Entry 6EEC (electron microscopy, 3.55 A resolution); this record covers chains A and C of the 10 polymer chains in the assembly.

== Chain A ==
Molecule: DNA-directed RNA polymerase subunit alpha
From: Mycobacterium tuberculosis
Notes: EC 2.7.7.6
UniProt: A5U8D3 (RPOA_MYCTA); residues 1-347 here = UniProt positions 1-347
Sequence (347 residues; each row starts with the number of its first residue):
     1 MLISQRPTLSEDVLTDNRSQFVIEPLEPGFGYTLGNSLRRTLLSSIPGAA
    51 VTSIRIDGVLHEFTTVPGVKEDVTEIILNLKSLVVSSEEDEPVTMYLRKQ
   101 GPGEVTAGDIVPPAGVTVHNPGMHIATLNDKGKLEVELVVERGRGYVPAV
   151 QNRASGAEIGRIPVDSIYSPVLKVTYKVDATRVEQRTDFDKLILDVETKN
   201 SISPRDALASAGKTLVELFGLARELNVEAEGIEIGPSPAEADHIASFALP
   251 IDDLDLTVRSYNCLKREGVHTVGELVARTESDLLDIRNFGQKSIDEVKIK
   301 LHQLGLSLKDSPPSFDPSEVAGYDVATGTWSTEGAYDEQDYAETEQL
Unresolved in the structure: 1, 227-347

== Chain C ==
Molecule: DNA-directed RNA polymerase subunit beta
From: Mycobacterium tuberculosis
Notes: EC 2.7.7.6
UniProt: V9Z879 (V9Z879_MYCTX); residues 7-1178 here correspond to UniProt positions 1-1172 (UniProt number = residue number - 6)
Sequence (1179 residues; each row starts with the number of its first residue):
     7 MADSRQSKTAASPSPSRPQSSSNNSVPGAPNRVSFAKLREPLEVPGLLDV
    57 QTDSFEWLIGSPRWRESAAERGDVNPVGGLEEVLYELSPIEDFSGSMSLS
   107 FSDPRFDDVKAPVDECKDKDMTYAAPLFVTAEFINNNTGEIKSQTVFMGD
   157 FPMMTEKGTFIINGTERVVVSQLVRSPGVYFDETIDKSTDKTLHSVKVIP
   207 SRGAWLEFDVDKRDTVGVRIDRKRRQPVTVLLKALGWTSEQIVERFGFSE
   257 IMRSTLEKDNTVGTDEALLDIYRKLRPGEPPTKESAQTLLENLFFKEKRY
   307 DLARVGRYKVNKKLGLHVGEPITSSTLTEEDVVATIEYLVRLHEGQTTMT
   357 VPGGVEVPVETDDIDHFGNRRLRTVGELIQNQIRVGMSRMERVVRERMTT
   407 QDVEAITPQTLINIRPVVAAIKEFFGTSQLSQFMDQNNPLSGLTHKRRLS
   457 ALGPGGLSRERAGLEVRDVHPSHYGRMCPIETPEGPNIGLIGSLSVYARV
   507 NPFGFIETPYRKVVDGVVSDEIVYLTADEEDRHVVAQANSPIDADGRFVE
   557 PRVLVRRKAGEVEYVPSSEVDYMDVSPRQMVSVATAMIPFLEHDDANRAL
   607 MGANMQRQAVPLVRSEAPLVGTGMELRAAIDAGDVVVAEESGVIEEVSAD
   657 YITVMHDNGTRRTYRMRKFARSNHGTCANQCPIVDAGDRVEAGQVIADGP
   707 CTDDGEMALGKNLLVAIMPWEGHNYEDAIILSNRLVEEDVLTSIHIEEHE
   757 IDARDTKLGAEEITRDIPNISDEVLADLDERGIVRIGAEVRDGDILVGKV
   807 TPKGETELTPEERLLRAIFGEKAREVRDTSLKVPHGESGKVIGIRVFSRE
   857 DEDELPAGVNELVRVYVAQKRKISDGDKLAGRHGNKGVIGKILPVEDMPF
   907 LADGTPVDIILNTHGVPRRMNIGQILETHLGWCAHSGWKVDAAKGVPDWA
   957 ARLPDELLEAQPNAIVSTPVFDGAQEAELQGLLSCTLPNRDGDVLVDADG
  1007 KAMLFDGRSGEPFPYPVTVGYMYIMKLHHLVDDKIHARSTGPYSMITQQP
  1057 LGGKAQFGGQRFGEMECWAMQAYGAAYTLQELLTIKSDDTVGRVKVYEAI
  1107 VKGENIPEPGIPESFKVLLKELQSLCLNVEVLSSDGAAIELREGEDEDLE
  1157 RAAANLGINLSRNESASVEDLALARHGGS
Unresolved in the structure: 7-29, 1141-1185
Differences from the reference sequence: expression tag (1179-1185)
Residues lining bound ligands: Corallopyronin A (C0L; methyl [(1E,5R)-5-{(3E)-3-[(2E,4E,8R,9E,12E)-1,8-dihydroxy-2,5,9-trimethyltetradeca-2,4,9,12-tetraen-1-ylidene]-2,4-dioxo-3,4-d ihydro-2H-pyran-6-yl}hex-1-en-1-yl]carbamate): Phe-1068, Gly-1069, Glu-1070, Cys-1073, Trp-1074, Gln-1077, Leu-1089, Ser-1120, Phe-1121, Leu-1124, Leu-1128
Reported in the primary citation:
  - binding site for the 90-nt DNA strand: Gly-462, Ser-464, Arg-467
  - binding site for the 90-nt DNA strand: Arg-467

== How chain A and chain C interact ==
Residue-residue contacts (65):
  Arg-18(A) with Arg-996(C)
  Gly-29(A) with Glu-1017(C)
  Tyr-32(A) with Gly-1016(C); Glu-1017(C)
  Thr-33(A) with Glu-1017(C)
  Asn-36(A) with Gly-1013(C), hydrogen bond (side chain-backbone); Arg-1014(C), hydrogen bond (side chain-backbone); Ser-1015(C), hydrogen bond (side chain-backbone); Gly-1016(C)
  Arg-39(A) with Glu-902(C), hydrogen bond (side chain-backbone); Phe-906(C); Gly-910(C)
  Arg-40(A) with Glu-902(C); Asp-903(C); Gly-1013(C), hydrogen bond (side chain-backbone); Arg-1014(C)
  Leu-43(A) with Glu-902(C)
  Ser-44(A) with Glu-902(C)
  Leu-60(A) with Ile-792(C)
  His-61(A) with Ile-848(C)
  Glu-62(A) with Lys-876(C), salt bridge
  Phe-63(A) with Phe-675(C); Ile-848(C), hydrophobic; Ala-874(C), hydrophobic
  Thr-65(A) with Ala-655(C); Asp-656(C)
  Val-69(A) with Ser-654(C); Ala-655(C), hydrogen bond (backbone-backbone)
  Lys-70(A) with Ser-654(C); Ala-655(C), hydrogen bond (backbone-backbone); Pro-688(C); Val-690(C), hydrogen bond (side chain-backbone); Asp-691(C), salt bridge
  Glu-71(A) with Ala-655(C)
  Asp-72(A) with Ala-655(C); Lys-674(C), salt bridge; Phe-675(C)
  Thr-74(A) with Lys-876(C)
  Leu-78(A) with Asp-745(C)
  Lys-81(A) with Glu-743(C), hydrogen bond (side chain-backbone); Glu-744(C); Asp-745(C)
  Asn-129(A) with Glu-652(C); Val-653(C), hydrogen bond (side chain-backbone)
  Tyr-146(A) with Val-742(C); Glu-743(C); Lys-878(C), hydrogen bond
  Gln-151(A) with Glu-795(C), hydrogen bond
  Asn-152(A) with Glu-795(C), hydrogen bond (backbone-side chain)
  Arg-153(A) with Glu-795(C), hydrogen bond (backbone-side chain); Arg-797(C)
  Ile-159(A) with Ile-792(C); Ala-794(C), hydrophobic
  Asp-165(A) with Asp-745(C); Lys-878(C), salt bridge
  Lys-173(A) with Asp-909(C); Thr-911(C)
  Val-174(A) with Gly-910(C)
  Thr-175(A) with Ala-908(C), hydrogen bond (side chain-backbone); Asp-909(C); Gly-910(C), hydrogen bond (side chain-backbone)
  Tyr-176(A) with Phe-906(C), hydrophobic; Phe-1011(C); Gly-1016(C), hydrogen bond (side chain-backbone)
  Glu-197(A) with Arg-996(C), salt bridge
Other interface residues (no listed pair), chain A (36 interface residues in all): Thr-64, Lys-131, Pro-163
Other interface residues (no listed pair), chain C (50 interface residues in all): Val-619, Asn-685, Ile-689, Ile-750, Arg-791, Gly-793, Lys-846, Val-847, Gln-875, Val-901, Leu-907, Pro-912, Asp-1012, Pro-1018

== Overview ==
The interface between chain A and chain C involves 36 residues on one side and 50 on the other, with 17
hydrogen bonds and 5 salt bridges. Among the polar pairs are Glu-62(A)/Lys-876(C), Lys-70(A)/Asp-691(C) and
Asp-72(A)/Lys-674(C). Chain C binds Corallopyronin A. The paper reports a binding site for the 90-nt DNA
strand at Gly-462(C), Ser-464(C) and Arg-467(C).
Chain A is DNA-directed RNA polymerase subunit alpha and chain C is DNA-directed RNA polymerase subunit beta,
both from Mycobacterium tuberculosis; the structure, Mycobacterium tuberculosis RNAP promoter unwinding
intermediate complex with RbpA/CarD and AP3 promoter captured by Corallopyronin, was determined by electron
microscopy (same publication as 6EDT, 6EE8 and 6M7J).
